6Z2K - chains A and F of the 12 polymer chains in the assembly; structure by electron microscopy, 4.50 A resolution (low resolution: residue-level contacts below are approximate; hydrogen-bond / salt-bridge calls are withheld).

[Chain A]
Protein: Deoxynucleotidyltransferase terminal-interacting protein 1
Organism: Homo sapiens
UniProt: Q9H147 (TDIF1_HUMAN); numbering as in UniProt (aligned over 1-130)
Amino-acid sequence (130 residues; numbered 1 to 130; the number before each row is that of its first residue):
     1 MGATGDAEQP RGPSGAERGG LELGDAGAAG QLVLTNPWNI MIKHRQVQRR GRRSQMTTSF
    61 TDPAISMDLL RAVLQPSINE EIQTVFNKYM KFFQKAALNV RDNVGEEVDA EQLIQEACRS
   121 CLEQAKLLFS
Unresolved in the structure: 1-61

[Chain F]
Protein: Mitotic deacetylase-associated SANT domain protein
Organism: Homo sapiens
UniProt: Q6PJG2 (MDEAS_HUMAN); residue numbers follow UniProt; this construct covers 717-887
Amino-acid sequence (173 residues; numbered 715 to 887; the number before each row is that of its first residue):
   715 GAVSIEPRIN VGSRFQAEIP LMRDRALAAA DPHKADLVWQ PWEDLESSRE KQRQVEDLLT
   775 AACSSIFPGA GTNQELALHC LHESRGDILE TLNKLLLKKP LRPHNHPLAT YHYTGSDQWK
   835 MAERKLFNKG IAIYKKDFFL VQKLIQTKTV AQCVEFYYTY KKQVKIGRNG TLT
Unresolved in the structure: 715-719, 830-832, 880-887
Construct notes: expression tag (715-716)
What the authors report for this chain:
  - binding site for inositol hexakisphosphate: Lys-839, Lys-843

[Interface between chain A and chain F]
Residue-residue contacts (12; chain A residue first):
  Pro-63(A) / Ser-778(F)
  Pro-63(A) / Ser-779(F)
  Ala-64(A) / Ser-779(F)
  Ile-65(A) / Ser-778(F)
  Ser-66(A) / Ser-778(F)
  Ser-66(A) / Ser-779(F)
  Leu-69(A) / Thr-774(F)
  Leu-69(A) / Ala-775(F)
  Leu-70(A) / Ala-775(F)
  Val-73(A) / Asp-771(F)
  Val-73(A) / Leu-772(F)
  Pro-76(A) / Gln-768(F)
Also at the interface, not in a pair above, chain A (10 interface residues in all): Ala-72, Leu-74
Also at the interface, not in a pair above, chain F (9 interface residues in all): Ile-780, Leu-806

[Summary]
The interface between chain A and chain F involves 10 residues on one side and 9 on the other. From the paper:
a binding site for inositol hexakisphosphate at Lys-839(F) and Lys-843(F).
Chain A is Deoxynucleotidyltransferase terminal-interacting protein 1 and chain F is Mitotic
deacetylase-associated SANT domain protein, both from Homo sapiens; the structure, The structure of the
tetrameric HDAC1/MIDEAS/DNTTIP1 MiDAC deacetylase complex, was determined by electron microscopy, deposited
together with 6Z2J.
